Entry 4POJ (X-ray diffraction, 2.00 A resolution); this record covers chains A and B.

[Chain A]
Molecule: Retinoic acid receptor RXR-alpha
From: Homo sapiens
Notes: fragment: Ligand Binding Domain
Reference sequence: P19793 (RXRA_HUMAN); numbering as in UniProt (aligned over 228-458)
Chain sequence (231 residues; numbered 228 to 458; the number before each row is that of its first residue):
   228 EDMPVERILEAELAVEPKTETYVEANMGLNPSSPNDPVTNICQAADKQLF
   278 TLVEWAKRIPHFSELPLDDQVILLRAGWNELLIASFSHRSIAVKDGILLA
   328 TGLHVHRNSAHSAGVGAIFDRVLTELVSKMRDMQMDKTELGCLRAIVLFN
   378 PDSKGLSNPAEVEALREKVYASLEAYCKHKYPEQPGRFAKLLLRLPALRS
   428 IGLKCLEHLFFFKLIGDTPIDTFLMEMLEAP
Not modelled in the structure: 245-261
Ligand contacts: 2VP ((2E,4E,6Z,8E)-3,7-dimethyl-8-(7-methyl-3,4-dihydronaphthalen-1(2H)-ylidene)octa-2,4,6-trienoic acid): Ile268, Cys269, Ala271, Ala272, Gln275, Trp305, Asn306, Leu309, Phe313, Arg316, Ile324, Leu326, Ala327, Val342, Ile345, Phe346, Val349, Cys432, His435, Leu436, Phe439
Swiss-Prot annotation at these positions:
  - region: Arg348 to Gly368 (Required for nuclear export)
  - binding site (9-cis-retinoate): Arg316, Ala327
  - binding site (all-trans-retinoate): Arg316, Ala327
  - modified residue (Phosphoserine): Ser259, Ser260
  - mutagenesis: Val280 (V280A: Abolished ubiquitination and degradation by UBR5), Met357 to Met360 (Abolishes nuclear export), Leu418 to Leu430 (Abolishes nuclear localization), Glu434 (E434N/Q/K/A: As a heterodimer with NR1H4, impairs interaction with coactivator NCOA1. Impairs transcriptional activity)
What the authors report for this chain:
  - binding site for 2VP: Phe346, Val349

[Chain B]
Molecule: Nuclear receptor coactivator 2
Notes: fragment: Coactivator peptide
Reference sequence: Q15596 (NCOA2_HUMAN); residue numbers follow UniProt; this construct covers 686-698
Chain sequence (13 residues; each row starts with the number of its first residue):
   686 KHKILHRLLQDSS
Not modelled in the structure: 697-698

[How chain A and chain B interact]
Pairs across the interface (25; chain A residue first):
  Phe277(A) - Leu693(B)  hydrophobic
  Val280(A) - Leu690(B)  hydrophobic
  Val280(A) - Leu694(B)  hydrophobic
  Lys284(A) - Leu693(B)  hydrogen bond (side chain-backbone)
  Lys284(A) - Leu694(B)
  Lys284(A) - Asp696(B)
  Leu294(A) - His691(B)
  Leu294(A) - Leu694(B)  hydrophobic
  Gln297(A) - Leu694(B)
  Val298(A) - His687(B)
  Val298(A) - Leu690(B)  hydrophobic
  Val298(A) - His691(B)
  Val298(A) - Leu694(B)  hydrophobic
  Leu301(A) - Leu690(B)  hydrophobic
  Leu301(A) - Leu694(B)  hydrophobic
  Arg302(A) - His687(B)  hydrogen bond
  Arg302(A) - Leu690(B)
  Thr449(A) - Ile689(B)
  Phe450(A) - Ile689(B)  hydrophobic
  Phe450(A) - Leu693(B)  hydrophobic
  Glu453(A) - His687(B)
  Glu453(A) - Lys688(B)  hydrogen bond (side chain-backbone)
  Glu453(A) - Ile689(B)  hydrogen bond (side chain-backbone)
  Glu453(A) - Leu690(B)  hydrogen bond (side chain-backbone)
  Ala457(A) - His687(B)
Interface residues without a listed pair, chain A (17 interface residues in all): Glu281, Phe289, Met454, Glu456, Pro458

[Summary]
Chain A and chain B form an interface of 17 and 8 residues respectively, with 5 hydrogen bonds. Polar pairs
include Lys284(A)-Leu693(B), Arg302(A)-His687(B) and Glu453(A)-Lys688(B). Chain A binds compound 2VP. The
paper reports a binding site for 2VP at Phe346(A) and Val349(A).
Here chain A is Retinoic acid receptor RXR-alpha (Homo sapiens) and chain B is Nuclear receptor coactivator 2.
Entry 4POJ (Crystal structure of human Retinoid X Receptor alpha-ligand binding domain complex with 7-methyl
UAB30 and the ...) was determined by X-ray diffraction together with 4POH, 4PP3 and 4PP5 from the same study.
